PDB entry 7UM4 | X-ray diffraction, 2.80 A resolution | chains A and B

Chain A:
Name: 5-hydroxytryptamine receptor 5A
Organism: Homo sapiens
UniProtKB: P47898 (5HT5A_HUMAN); residues 22-357 here = UniProt positions 22-357
Amino-acid sequence (336 residues; row label = number of the first residue in the row):
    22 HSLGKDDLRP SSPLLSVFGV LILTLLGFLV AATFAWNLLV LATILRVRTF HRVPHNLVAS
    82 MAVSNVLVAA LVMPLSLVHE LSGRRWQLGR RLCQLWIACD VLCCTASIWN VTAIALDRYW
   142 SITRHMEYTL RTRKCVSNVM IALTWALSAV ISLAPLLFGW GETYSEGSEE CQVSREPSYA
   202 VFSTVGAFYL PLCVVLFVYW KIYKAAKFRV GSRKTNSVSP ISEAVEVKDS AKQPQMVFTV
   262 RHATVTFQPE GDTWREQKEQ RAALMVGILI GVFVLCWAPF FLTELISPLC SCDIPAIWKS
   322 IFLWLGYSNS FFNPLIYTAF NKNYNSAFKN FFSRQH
Disordered / not traced: 22-34, 67-74, 232-276, 342-357
Cystine bridges: C114-C192
Construct notes: engineered mutation N86 (Asp in P47898), A299 (Ile in P47898)
Ligand contacts: NN6 (N-[azanyl(azanylidene)methylidene]-5-fluoranyl-8-[2,4,6-tris(fluoranyl)phenyl]-3,4-dihydro-1H-isoquinoline-2-carboxamide): S97, E101, W117, D121, V122, C125, T126, Q193, V194, S195, R196, Y200, A201, S204, T205, A208, F301, F302, E305, K320, L324, Y328
Curated features (UniProtKB/Swiss-Prot):
  - binding site (serotonin): D121
  - natural variant: R262 (R262C: In a colorectal cancer sample)
  - mutagenesis: D121 (D121A: Abolished G(i)/(o)-coupled receptor activity), S142 (S142A: Does not affect G(i)/(o)-coupled receptor activity), I143 (I143A: Strongly decreased G(i)/(o)-coupled receptor activity), M147 (M147I: Does not affect G(i)/(o)-coupled receptor activity), R154 (R154A: Abolished G(i)/(o)-coupled receptor activity), S204 (S204C: Decreased G(i)/(o)-coupled receptor activity), I223 (I223A: Strongly decreased G(i)/(o)-coupled receptor activity), A226 to A227 (Strongly increased G(i)/(o)-coupled receptor activity), A226 (A226V: Strongly increased G(i)/(o)-coupled receptor activity), A227 (A227L: Increased G(i)/(o)-coupled receptor activity), R230 (R230A: Slightly decreased G(i)/(o)-coupled receptor activity), R282 (R282A: Strongly decreased G(i)/(o)-coupled receptor activity), 5 further mutagenesis entries in UniProt
From the paper describing this entry:
  - binding site for NN6: Q193, V194, R196
  - conformationally variable residues (side-chain flip): E101
  - mutagenesis - W117A, W298A, Y328A: decreased expression

Chain B:
Name: PGS
Organism: Homo sapiens
Amino-acid sequence (200 residues; row label = number of the first residue in the row):
  1001 GSHNGIDCSF WNESYLTGSR DERKKSLLSK FGMDEGVTFM FIGRFDRGQK GVDVLLKAIE
  1061 ILSSKKEFQE MRFIIIGKGD PELEGWARSL EEKHGNVKVI TEMLSREFVR ELYGSVDFVI
  1121 IPSYFEPFGL VALEAMCLGA IPIASAVGGL RDIITNETGI LVKAGDPGEL ANAILKALEL
  1181 SRSDLSKFRE NCKKRAMSFS
Disordered / not traced: 1001

Interface between chain A and chain B:
Contacting residue pairs (16):
  I143(A) - H1003(B)
  H146(A) - H1003(B)
  V231(A) - S1002(B)
  V231(A) - H1003(B)
  E277(A) - G1005(B)
  E277(A) - I1006(B)  hydrogen bond (backbone-backbone)
  E277(A) - D1007(B)
  E277(A) - S1200(B)  hydrogen bond (backbone-backbone)
  Q278(A) - I1006(B)
  Q278(A) - D1007(B)  hydrogen bond
  Q278(A) - C1008(B)  hydrogen bond (side chain-backbone)
  Q278(A) - S1009(B)  hydrogen bond
  Q278(A) - S1200(B)  hydrogen bond (backbone-backbone)
  K279(A) - M1197(B)
  K279(A) - S1200(B)  hydrogen bond (backbone-backbone)
  E280(A) - S1200(B)  hydrogen bond (backbone-backbone)

Summary:
7 residues of chain A and 9 residues of chain B are in contact, with 8 hydrogen bonds. Polar contacts include
Q278(A)-D1007(B), Q278(A)-C1008(B) and Q278(A)-S1009(B). Bound to chain A: compound NN6. From the paper: a
binding site for NN6 at Q193(A), V194(A) and R196(A); W117A, W298A and Y328A of chain A reduce expression.
Chain A is 5-hydroxytryptamine receptor 5A and chain B is PGS, both from Homo sapiens; the structure, Crystal
structure of inactive 5-HT5AR in complex with AS2674723, was determined by X-ray diffraction, deposited
together with 7UM5, 7UM6 and 7UM7.
